4PV9 - chains A and B of the 3 polymer chains in the assembly; structure by X-ray diffraction, 2.00 A resolution.

[Chain A]
Name: H-2 class I histocompatibility antigen, K-B alpha chain
Source organism: Mus musculus
Reference sequence: P01901 (HA1B_MOUSE); residues 1-278 here correspond to UniProt positions 22-299 (UniProt number = residue number + 21)
Sequence (278 residues; each row starts with the number of its first residue):
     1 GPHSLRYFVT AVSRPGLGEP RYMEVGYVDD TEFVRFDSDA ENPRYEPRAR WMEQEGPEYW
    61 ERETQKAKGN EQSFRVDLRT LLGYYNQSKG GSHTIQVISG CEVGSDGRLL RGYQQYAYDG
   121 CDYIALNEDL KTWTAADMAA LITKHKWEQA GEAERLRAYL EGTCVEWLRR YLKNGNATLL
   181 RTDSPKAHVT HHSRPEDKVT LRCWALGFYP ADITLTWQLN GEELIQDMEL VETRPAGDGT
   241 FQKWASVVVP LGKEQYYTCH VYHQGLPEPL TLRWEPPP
Disulfide bonds: Cys-101/Cys-164, Cys-203/Cys-259
Swiss-Prot annotation at these positions:
  - region: Glu-275 to Pro-278 (Connecting peptide)
  - glycosylation (N-linked (GlcNAc...) asparagine): Asn-86, Asn-176

[Chain B]
Name: Beta-2-microglobulin
Source organism: Mus musculus
Reference sequence: P01887 (B2MG_MOUSE); residues 1-99 here correspond to UniProt positions 21-119 (UniProt number = residue number + 20)
Sequence (99 residues; row label = number of the first residue in the row):
     1 IQKTPQIQVY SRHPPENGKP NILNCYVTQF HPPHIEIQML KNGKKIPKVE MSDMSFSKDW
    61 SFYILAHTEF TPTETDTYAC RVKHDSMAEP KTVYWDRDM
Disulfide bonds: Cys-25/Cys-80
Sequence notes: conflict Asp-85 (Ala105 in P01887)

[How chain A and chain B interact]
Residue-residue contacts - 53 pairs, chain A then chain B:
  Arg-6(A) with Lys-58(B)
  Phe-8(A) with Phe-56(B)
  Val-9(A) with Phe-56(B)
  Thr-10(A) with Phe-56(B); Phe-62(B)
  Val-12(A) with Pro-33(B), hydrophobic
  Tyr-27(A) with Ser-55(B)
  Arg-35(A) with Asp-53(B); Met-54(B), hydrogen bond (side chain-backbone); Ser-55(B), hydrogen bond
  Arg-48(A) with Asp-53(B), salt bridge
  Thr-94(A) with His-31(B); Pro-33(B)
  Gln-96(A) with His-31(B), hydrogen bond; Phe-56(B); Trp-60(B), hydrogen bond (side chain-backbone); Phe-62(B)
  Val-97(A) with Phe-56(B)
  Ile-98(A) with Phe-56(B), hydrophobic; Lys-58(B); Trp-60(B), hydrophobic
  Gln-115(A) with Trp-60(B)
  Ala-117(A) with Trp-60(B), hydrophobic
  Asp-119(A) with Ile-1(B); His-31(B)
  Gly-120(A) with His-31(B), hydrogen bond (backbone-side chain); Trp-60(B)
  Asp-122(A) with Trp-60(B), hydrogen bond
  His-192(A) with Asp-98(B), salt bridge
  Arg-202(A) with Asp-98(B), hydrogen bond (side chain-backbone); Met-99(B)
  Trp-204(A) with Asp-98(B); Met-99(B)
  Leu-206(A) with Pro-14(B), hydrophobic
  Glu-229(A) with Met-99(B)
  Val-231(A) with Gln-8(B)
  Glu-232(A) with Gln-8(B), hydrogen bond (backbone-side chain)
  Thr-233(A) with Tyr-26(B)
  Arg-234(A) with Gln-8(B), hydrogen bond; Tyr-10(B); Tyr-26(B); Met-99(B), hydrogen bond (side chain-backbone)
  Pro-235(A) with Tyr-10(B), hydrogen bond (backbone-side chain); Asn-24(B); Tyr-26(B)
  Ala-236(A) with Arg-12(B), hydrogen bond (backbone-side chain); Asn-24(B), hydrogen bond (backbone-side chain)
  Gly-237(A) with Arg-12(B), hydrogen bond (backbone-side chain); Leu-65(B)
  Gln-242(A) with Tyr-10(B); Ser-11(B), hydrogen bond (side chain-backbone); Arg-12(B), hydrogen bond (side chain-backbone)
  Trp-244(A) with Met-99(B), hydrogen bond (side chain-backbone)
Also at the interface, not in a pair above, chain A (36 interface residues in all): Met-23, Glu-32, Tyr-116, Cys-121, Asp-238
Also at the interface, not in a pair above, chain B (22 interface residues in all): Ser-57, Tyr-63

[In short]
36 residues of chain A face 22 of chain B across their interface, with 17 hydrogen bonds and 2 salt bridges.
Among the polar pairs are Arg-48(A)/Asp-53(B), His-192(A)/Asp-98(B) and Arg-35(A)/Met-54(B).
Here chain A is H-2 class I histocompatibility antigen, K-B alpha chain and chain B is Beta-2-microglobulin,
both from Mus musculus. Entry 4PV9 (Crystal Structure of H2Kb-Q600V complex) was determined by X-ray
diffraction, deposited together with 4PV8.
